5IQO - chains A and B; structure by X-ray diffraction, 1.30 A resolution.

== Chain A ==
Name: Protein FimG
Source organism: Escherichia coli (strain K12)
Reference sequence: P08190 (FIMG_ECOLI); residues 13-144 here correspond to UniProt positions 36-167 (UniProt number = residue number + 23)
Amino-acid sequence (132 residues; row label = number of the first residue in the row):
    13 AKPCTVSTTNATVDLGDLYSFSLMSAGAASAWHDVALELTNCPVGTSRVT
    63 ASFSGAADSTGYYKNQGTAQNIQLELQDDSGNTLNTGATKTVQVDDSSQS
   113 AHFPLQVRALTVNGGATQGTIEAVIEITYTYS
Cystine bridges: Cys16-Cys54
Sequence notes: engineered mutation Glu134 (Gln157 in P08190), Glu138 (Ser161 in P08190)
Ion coordination: Co2+ site 1: Asp26 (shared with 1 residue of chain C); Co2+ site 2 near His45 (its only coordinating residue here); Co2+ site 3: His114 (shared with 1 residue of chain C)
Swiss-Prot annotation at these positions:
  - site: Tyr143 (Required for stability and transport)

== Chain B ==
Name: Protein FimF
Reference sequence: P08189 (FIMF_ECOLI); residues 1-15 here correspond to UniProt positions 23-37 (UniProt number = residue number + 22)
Amino-acid sequence (15 residues; numbered 1 to 15; the number before each row is that of its first residue):
     1 ADSRIRIRGYVRNNG
Sequence notes: engineered mutation Arg4 (Thr26 in P08189), Arg6 (Thr28 in P08189), Asn13 (Asp35 in P08189)

== Interface between chain A and chain B ==
Pairs across the interface (71):
  Val18(A) - Asp2(B)
  Val18(A) - Ser3(B)
  Thr20(A) - Ser3(B)  hydrogen bond (backbone-side chain)
  Thr21(A) - Asp2(B)
  Thr21(A) - Ser3(B)
  Thr21(A) - Arg4(B)  hydrogen bond (backbone-side chain)
  Asn22(A) - Arg4(B)  hydrogen bond
  Ala23(A) - Arg4(B)  hydrogen bond (backbone-backbone)
  Ala23(A) - Ile5(B)
  Ala23(A) - Arg6(B)  hydrogen bond (backbone-backbone)
  Thr24(A) - Arg6(B)
  Thr24(A) - Arg8(B)
  Val25(A) - Arg6(B)  hydrogen bond (backbone-backbone)
  Val25(A) - Ile7(B)
  Val25(A) - Arg8(B)  hydrogen bond (backbone-backbone)
  Asp26(A) - Arg8(B)
  Asp26(A) - Gly9(B)
  Leu27(A) - Ile7(B)  hydrophobic
  Leu27(A) - Arg8(B)  hydrogen bond (backbone-backbone)
  Gly28(A) - Gly9(B)
  Gly28(A) - Tyr10(B)  hydrogen bond (backbone-backbone)
  Asp29(A) - Tyr10(B)
  Asp29(A) - Arg12(B)
  Leu30(A) - Tyr10(B)  hydrogen bond (backbone-backbone)
  Leu30(A) - Val11(B)
  Leu30(A) - Arg12(B)  hydrogen bond (backbone-backbone)
  Tyr31(A) - Arg12(B)
  Tyr31(A) - Asn14(B)
  Ser32(A) - Val11(B)
  Ser32(A) - Arg12(B)  hydrogen bond (backbone-backbone)
  Ser32(A) - Asn13(B)
  Ser32(A) - Asn14(B)  hydrogen bond (side chain-backbone)
  Ser32(A) - Gly15(B)  hydrogen bond (side chain-backbone)
  Phe33(A) - Asn14(B)  hydrogen bond (backbone-side chain)
  Phe33(A) - Gly15(B)  hydrogen bond (backbone-backbone)
  Met36(A) - Gly15(B)
  Ala81(A) - Val11(B)  hydrophobic
  Ile84(A) - Val11(B)  hydrophobic
  Leu86(A) - Ile7(B)  hydrophobic
  Leu117(A) - Ile5(B)  hydrophobic
  Val119(A) - Ile7(B)  hydrophobic
  Thr129(A) - Val11(B)
  Gln130(A) - Val11(B)
  Gln130(A) - Asn13(B)
  Gly131(A) - Tyr10(B)
  Gly131(A) - Val11(B)  hydrogen bond (backbone-backbone)
  Thr132(A) - Gly9(B)
  Thr132(A) - Tyr10(B)
  Ile133(A) - Ile7(B)
  Ile133(A) - Arg8(B)
  Ile133(A) - Gly9(B)  hydrogen bond (backbone-backbone)
  Ile133(A) - Val11(B)  hydrophobic
  Glu134(A) - Arg6(B)  salt bridge
  Glu134(A) - Ile7(B)
  Glu134(A) - Arg8(B)
  Ala135(A) - Ile5(B)
  Ala135(A) - Arg6(B)
  Ala135(A) - Ile7(B)  hydrogen bond (backbone-backbone)
  Val136(A) - Ile5(B)
  Ile137(A) - Arg4(B)
  Ile137(A) - Ile5(B)  hydrogen bond (backbone-backbone)
  Ile137(A) - Ile7(B)  hydrophobic
  Glu138(A) - Ala1(B)
  Glu138(A) - Ser3(B)
  Ile139(A) - Ala1(B)
  Ile139(A) - Asp2(B)  hydrogen bond (backbone-backbone)
  Ile139(A) - Ser3(B)  hydrogen bond (backbone-backbone)
  Ile139(A) - Ile5(B)  hydrophobic
  Thr140(A) - Asp2(B)
  Tyr141(A) - Asp2(B)  hydrogen bond (backbone-side chain)
  Tyr141(A) - Ser3(B)  hydrogen bond
Interface residues without a listed pair, chain A (38 interface residues in all): Ser34, Leu35, Val47, Leu49

== In short ==
The interface between chain A and chain B involves 38 residues on one side and 15 on the other, with 24
hydrogen bonds and 1 salt bridge. Polar contacts include Glu134(A)-Arg6(B), Thr20(A)-Ser3(B) and
Thr21(A)-Arg4(B).
Chain A is Protein FimG (Escherichia coli (strain K12)) and chain B is Protein FimF; the structure, Crystal
structure of the E. coli type 1 pilus subunit FimG (engineered variant with substitutions Q134E ..., was
determined by X-ray diffraction (same publication as 5IQM and 5IQN).
